Entry 6XL9 (electron microscopy, 2.50 A resolution); this record covers chains C and N of the 10 polymer chains in the assembly.

== Chain C ==
Protein: DNA-directed RNA polymerase subunit beta
Source organism: Escherichia coli O157:H7
Notes: EC 2.7.7.6
Reference sequence: B7MIX3 (RPOB_ECO45); numbering as in UniProt (aligned over 1-1342)
Sequence (1342 residues; row label = number of the first residue in the row):
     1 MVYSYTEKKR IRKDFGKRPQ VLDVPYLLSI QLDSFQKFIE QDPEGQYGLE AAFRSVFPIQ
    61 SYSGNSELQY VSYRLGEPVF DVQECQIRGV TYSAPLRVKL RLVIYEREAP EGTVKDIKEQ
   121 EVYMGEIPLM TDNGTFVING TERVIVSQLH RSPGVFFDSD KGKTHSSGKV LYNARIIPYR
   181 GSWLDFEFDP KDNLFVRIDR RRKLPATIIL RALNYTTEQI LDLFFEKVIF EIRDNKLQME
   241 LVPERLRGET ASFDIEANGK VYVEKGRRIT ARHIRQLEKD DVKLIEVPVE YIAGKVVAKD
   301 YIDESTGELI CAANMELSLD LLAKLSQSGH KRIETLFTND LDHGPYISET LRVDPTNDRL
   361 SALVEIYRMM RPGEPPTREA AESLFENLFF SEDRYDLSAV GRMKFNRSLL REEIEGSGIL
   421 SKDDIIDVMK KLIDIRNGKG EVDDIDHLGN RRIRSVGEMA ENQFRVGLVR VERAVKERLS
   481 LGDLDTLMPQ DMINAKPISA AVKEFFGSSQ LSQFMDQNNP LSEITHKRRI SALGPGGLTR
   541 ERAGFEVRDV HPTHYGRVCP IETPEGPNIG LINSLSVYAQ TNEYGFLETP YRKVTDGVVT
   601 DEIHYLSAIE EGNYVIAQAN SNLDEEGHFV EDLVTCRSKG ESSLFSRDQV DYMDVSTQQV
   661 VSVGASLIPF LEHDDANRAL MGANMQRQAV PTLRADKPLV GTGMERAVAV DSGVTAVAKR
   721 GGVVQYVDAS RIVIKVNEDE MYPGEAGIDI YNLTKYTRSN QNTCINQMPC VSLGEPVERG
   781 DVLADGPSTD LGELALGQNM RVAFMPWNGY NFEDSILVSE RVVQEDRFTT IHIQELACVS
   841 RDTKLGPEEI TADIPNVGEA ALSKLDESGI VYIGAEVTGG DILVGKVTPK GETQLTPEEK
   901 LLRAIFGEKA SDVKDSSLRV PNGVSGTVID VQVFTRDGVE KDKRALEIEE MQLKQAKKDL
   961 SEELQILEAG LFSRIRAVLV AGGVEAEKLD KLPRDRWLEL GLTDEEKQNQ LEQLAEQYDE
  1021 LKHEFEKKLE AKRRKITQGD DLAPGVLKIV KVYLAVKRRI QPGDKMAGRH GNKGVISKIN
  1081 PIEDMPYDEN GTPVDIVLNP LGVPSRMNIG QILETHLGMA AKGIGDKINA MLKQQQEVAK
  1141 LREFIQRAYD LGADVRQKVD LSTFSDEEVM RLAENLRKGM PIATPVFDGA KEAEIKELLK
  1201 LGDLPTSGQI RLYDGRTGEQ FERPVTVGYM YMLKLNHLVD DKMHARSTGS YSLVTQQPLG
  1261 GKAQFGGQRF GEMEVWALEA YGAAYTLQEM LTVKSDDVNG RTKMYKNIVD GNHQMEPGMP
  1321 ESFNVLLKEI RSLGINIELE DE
Disordered / not traced: 1-2, 1342
Swiss-Prot annotation at these positions:
  - modified residue (N6-acetyllysine): Lys1022, Lys1200

== Chain N ==
Molecule: synthetic non-template strand DNA
Sequence (54 nucleotides; each row starts with the number of its first residue):
    35 GCCTTGACCC TCCCCTAAGG GGAGGGTTTA GATTGTGTGC AGTCTGACGC GGCG

== Chain C / chain N interface ==
Contacting residue pairs - 17 pairs, chain C then chain N:
  Ser55(C) - DG73(N)  base contact
  Arg180(C) - DG73(N)  base contact
  Arg180(C) - DC74(N)  phosphate contact
  Gly181(C) - DA75(N)  hydrogen bond to the base
  Gly181(C) - DG76(N)  hydrogen bond to the base
  Ser182(C) - DG76(N)  base contact
  Trp183(C) - DG76(N)  stacking on the base
  Trp183(C) - DT77(N)  sugar contact
  Asp199(C) - DG76(N)  base contact
  Arg200(C) - DT77(N)  phosphate contact
  Arg371(C) - DG71(N)  base contact
  Asp393(C) - DG73(N)  sugar contact
  Arg465(C) - DG73(N)  hydrogen bond to the base
  Val469(C) - DG73(N)  sugar contact
  Arg470(C) - DG73(N)  phosphate contact
  Arg473(C) - DT72(N)  salt bridge to the phosphate
  Arg542(C) - DC78(N)  sugar contact
Other interface residues (no listed pair), chain C (18 interface residues in all): Lys163, Val466, Gly536, Glu541
Other interface residues (no listed pair), chain N (9 interface residues in all): DG80

== Summary ==
18 residues of chain C face 9 of chain N across their interface, with 3 hydrogen bonds, 1 salt bridge and 1
aromatic stacking contact. Polar pairs include Gly181(C)-DA75(N), Gly181(C)-DG76(N) and Arg465(C)-DG73(N).
Chain C is DNA-directed RNA polymerase subunit beta (Escherichia coli O157:H7) and chain N is synthetic
non-template strand DNA; the structure, Cryo-EM structure of EcmrR-RNAP-promoter initial transcribing complex
with 3-nt RNA transcript (EcmrR-RPitc-3nt), was determined by electron microscopy together with 6XL5, 6XL6,
6XLA, 6XLJ, 6XLK, 6XLL, 6XLM and 6XLN from the same study.
